Entry 5L69 (X-ray diffraction, 2.70 A resolution); this record covers chains A and B of the 28 polymer chains in the assembly.

[Chain A]
Name: Proteasome subunit alpha type-2
From: Saccharomyces cerevisiae (strain ATCC 204508 / S288c)
Notes: EC 3.4.25.1
Reference sequence: P23639 (PSA2_YEAST); numbering as in UniProt (aligned over 1-250)
Chain sequence (250 residues; numbered 1 to 250; the number before each row is that of its first residue):
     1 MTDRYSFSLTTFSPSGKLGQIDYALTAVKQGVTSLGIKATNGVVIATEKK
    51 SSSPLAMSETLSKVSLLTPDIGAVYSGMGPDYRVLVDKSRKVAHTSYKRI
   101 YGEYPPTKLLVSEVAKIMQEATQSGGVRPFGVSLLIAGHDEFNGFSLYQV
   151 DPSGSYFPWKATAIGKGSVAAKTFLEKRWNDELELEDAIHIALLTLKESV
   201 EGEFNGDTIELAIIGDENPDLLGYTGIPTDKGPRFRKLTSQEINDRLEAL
UniProt features mapped onto this chain:
  - cross-link: Lys108 (Glycyl lysine isopeptide (Lys-Gly) (interchain with G-Cter in ubiquitin))

[Chain B]
Name: Proteasome subunit alpha type-3
From: Saccharomyces cerevisiae (strain ATCC 204508 / S288c)
Notes: EC 3.4.25.1
Reference sequence: P23638 (PSA3_YEAST); residues 0-257 here correspond to UniProt positions 1-258 (UniProt number = residue number + 1)
Chain sequence (258 residues; numbered 0 to 257; the number before each row is that of its first residue; numbering starts at 0):
     0 MGSRRYDSRTTIFSPEGRLYQVEYALESISHAGTAIGIMASDGIVLAAER
    50 KVTSTLLEQDTSTEKLYKLNDKIAVAVAGLTADAEILINTARIHAQNYLK
   100 TYNEDIPVEILVRRLSDIKQGYTQHGGLRPFGVSFIYAGYDDRYGYQLYT
   150 SNPSGNYTGWKAISVGANTSAAQTLLQMDYKDDMKVDDAIELALKTLSKT
   200 TDSSALTYDRLEFATIRKGANDGEVYQKIFKPQEIKDILVKTGITKKDED
   250 EEADEDMK
Disordered / not traced: 0, 245-257
UniProt features mapped onto this chain:
  - cross-link (Glycyl lysine isopeptide (Lys-Gly)): Lys99 (interchain with G-Cter in ubiquitin), Lys198 (interchain with G-Cter in ubiquitin), Lys230 (interchain with G-Cter in ubiquitin)

[How chain A and chain B interact]
Residue-residue contacts (66):
  Arg4(A) with Ser2(B), hydrogen bond (backbone-side chain)
  Tyr5(A) with Ser2(B); Tyr5(B)
  Ser6(A) with Gly125(B); Leu127(B)
  Phe7(A) with Ser2(B); Tyr5(B); Asp6(B); Gly126(B)
  Ser8(A) with Gly126(B), hydrogen bond (backbone-backbone); Leu127(B); Arg128(B), hydrogen bond (side chain-backbone)
  Thr10(A) with Arg128(B)
  Thr11(A) with Thr9(B); Gln20(B)
  Phe12(A) with Gln20(B); Tyr23(B); Ala24(B), hydrophobic; Arg128(B); Pro129(B); Gly131(B)
  Ser13(A) with Tyr23(B)
  Pro14(A) with Tyr23(B), hydrophobic; Glu26(B)
  Ser15(A) with Glu26(B); His30(B)
  Gly16(A) with Tyr23(B); Ser27(B), hydrogen bond (backbone-side chain)
  Leu18(A) with Arg128(B)
  Lys38(A) with Glu57(B), salt bridge
  Ser112(A) with Glu84(B)
  Lys116(A) with Ile85(B)
  Gln119(A) with Ala81(B); Asp82(B), hydrogen bond; Ile85(B); Arg128(B)
  Thr122(A) with Arg128(B), hydrogen bond (backbone-side chain)
  Gln123(A) with Tyr121(B); Leu127(B); Arg128(B), hydrogen bond (side chain-backbone); Pro129(B); Phe130(B)
  Gly125(A) with Leu127(B)
  Ser153(A) with Ala81(B)
  Gly154(A) with Ala81(B)
  Ser155(A) with Thr80(B); Ala81(B)
  Tyr156(A) with Glu84(B), hydrogen bond
  Phe157(A) with Leu56(B), hydrophobic
  Pro158(A) with Leu56(B); Glu57(B), hydrogen bond (backbone-backbone); Thr60(B); Ser61(B)
  Trp159(A) with Ser53(B); Leu55(B); Leu56(B); Glu57(B)
  Lys160(A) with Thr54(B); Leu55(B), hydrogen bond (backbone-backbone); Leu56(B); Glu57(B)
  Ala161(A) with Leu55(B)
  Leu175(A) with Leu55(B), hydrophobic
  Glu176(A) with Ser53(B); Thr54(B); Leu55(B)
Other interface residues (no listed pair), chain A (35 interface residues in all): Ser124, Tyr148, Lys172, Trp179
Other interface residues (no listed pair), chain B (32 interface residues in all): Ser7, Leu79

[In short]
35 residues of chain A and 32 residues of chain B are in contact, with 10 hydrogen bonds and 1 salt bridge.
Polar contacts include Lys38(A)-Glu57(B), Arg4(A)-Ser2(B) and Ser8(A)-Arg128(B).
Chain A is Proteasome subunit alpha type-2 and chain B is Proteasome subunit alpha type-3, both from
Saccharomyces cerevisiae (strain ATCC 204508 / S288c); the structure, Yeast 20S proteasome with mouse beta5i
(1-138) and mouse beta6 (97-111; 118-133) in complex with epoxyketone ..., was determined by X-ray diffraction
(same publication as 5L52, 5L54, 5L55, 5L5A, 5L5B, 5L5D and 30 further entries).
